Entry 8Y04 (X-ray diffraction, 3.71 A resolution); this record covers chains A and C of the 4 polymer chains in the assembly.

# Chain A
Name: LbCas12a
From: Lachnospiraceae bacterium ND2006
UniProt: A0A5S8WF58 (A0A5S8WF58_9FIRM); residues 1-1228 here = UniProt positions 1-1228
Sequence (1228 residues; each row starts with the number of its first residue):
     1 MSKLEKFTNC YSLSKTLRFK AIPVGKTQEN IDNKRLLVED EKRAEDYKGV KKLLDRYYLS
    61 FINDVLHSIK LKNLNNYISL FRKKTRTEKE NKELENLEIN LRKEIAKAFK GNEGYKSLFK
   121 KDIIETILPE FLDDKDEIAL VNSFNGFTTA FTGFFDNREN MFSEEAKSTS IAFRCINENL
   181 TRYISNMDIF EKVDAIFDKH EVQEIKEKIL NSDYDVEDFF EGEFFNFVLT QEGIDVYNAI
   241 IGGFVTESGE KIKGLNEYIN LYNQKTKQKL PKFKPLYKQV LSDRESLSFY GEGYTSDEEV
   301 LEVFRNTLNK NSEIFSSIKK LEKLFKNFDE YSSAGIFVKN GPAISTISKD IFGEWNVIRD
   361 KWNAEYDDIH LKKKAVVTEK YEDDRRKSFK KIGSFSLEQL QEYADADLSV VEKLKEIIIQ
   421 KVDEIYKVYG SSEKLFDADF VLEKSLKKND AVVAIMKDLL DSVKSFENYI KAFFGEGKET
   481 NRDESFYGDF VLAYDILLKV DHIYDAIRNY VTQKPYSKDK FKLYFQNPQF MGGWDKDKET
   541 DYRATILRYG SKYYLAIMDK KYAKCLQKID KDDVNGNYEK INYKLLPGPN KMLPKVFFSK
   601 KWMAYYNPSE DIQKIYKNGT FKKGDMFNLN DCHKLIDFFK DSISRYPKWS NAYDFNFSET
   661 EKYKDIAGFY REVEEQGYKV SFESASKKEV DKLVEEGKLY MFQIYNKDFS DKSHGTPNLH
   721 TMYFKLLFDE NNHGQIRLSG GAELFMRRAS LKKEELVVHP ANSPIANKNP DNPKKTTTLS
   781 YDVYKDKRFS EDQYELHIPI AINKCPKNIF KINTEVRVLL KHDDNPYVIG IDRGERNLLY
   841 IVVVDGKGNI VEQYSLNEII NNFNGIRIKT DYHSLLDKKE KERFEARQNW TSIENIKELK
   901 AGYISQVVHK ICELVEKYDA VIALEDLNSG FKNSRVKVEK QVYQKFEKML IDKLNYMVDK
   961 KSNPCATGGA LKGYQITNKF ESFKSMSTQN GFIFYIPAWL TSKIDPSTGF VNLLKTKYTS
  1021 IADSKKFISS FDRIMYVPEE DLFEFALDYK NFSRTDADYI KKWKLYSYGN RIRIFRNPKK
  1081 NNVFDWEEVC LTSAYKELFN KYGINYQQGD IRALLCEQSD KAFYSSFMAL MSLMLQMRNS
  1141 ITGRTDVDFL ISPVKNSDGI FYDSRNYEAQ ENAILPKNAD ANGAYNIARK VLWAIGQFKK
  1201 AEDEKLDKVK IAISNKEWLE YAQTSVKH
Unresolved in the structure: 284-291, 368-374, 1075-1084, 1228
Bound ions: Mg2+: Thr716 (shared with 1 residue of chain B)

# Chain C
Molecule: 15-nt DNA strand
Sequence (15 nucleotides; each row starts with the number of its first residue; numbers below 1 keep their minus sign (DG-5 is residue -5)):
    -5 GATGCGTAAA GGACG

# Chain A / chain C interface
Residue-residue contacts (42; chain A residue first):
  Ser14(A) with DG0(C), base contact
  Thr16(A) with DG0(C), hydrogen bond to the base
  Asn160(A) with DT-3(C), sugar contact; DG-2(C), hydrogen bond to the sugar
  Lys167(A) with DT-3(C), phosphate contact; DG-2(C), salt bridge to the phosphate
  Thr169(A) with DT-3(C), sugar contact
  Gly533(A) with DA2(C), phosphate contact
  Trp534(A) with DA2(C), phosphate contact
  Asp535(A) with DA2(C), hydrogen bond to the phosphate
  Asp537(A) with DA3(C), phosphate contact
  Lys538(A) with DA2(C), sugar contact; DA3(C), hydrogen bond to the base
  Tyr542(A) with DA2(C), hydrogen bond to the phosphate
  Lys584(A) with DA3(C), salt bridge to the phosphate
  Leu585(A) with DT1(C), phosphate contact; DA2(C), sugar contact
  Pro587(A) with DT1(C), sugar contact; DA2(C), sugar contact
  Met592(A) with DA2(C), base contact
  Lys595(A) with DA2(C), base contact; DA3(C), hydrogen bond to the base; DA4(C), sugar contact
  Val596(A) with DA3(C), phosphate contact; DA4(C), phosphate contact
  Ser599(A) with DA4(C), phosphate contact; DG5(C), phosphate contact
  Lys600(A) with DG5(C), hydrogen bond to the phosphate; DG6(C), salt bridge to the phosphate
  Lys601(A) with DG5(C), hydrogen bond to the phosphate
  Tyr646(A) with DA3(C), sugar contact; DA4(C), hydrogen bond to the phosphate
  Lys648(A) with DA3(C), salt bridge to the phosphate
  Trp649(A) with DA3(C), hydrogen bond to the phosphate
  Ser739(A) with DG0(C), sugar contact; DT1(C), phosphate contact
  Gly740(A) with DG0(C), hydrogen bond to the phosphate; DT1(C), hydrogen bond to the phosphate
  Pro799(A) with DG0(C), base contact
  Ser982(A) with DG-5(C), phosphate contact; DA-4(C), hydrogen bond to the phosphate
  Phe983(A) with DG-5(C), phosphate contact
Also at the interface, not in a pair above, chain A (34 interface residues in all): Lys121, Asp156, Ser168, Gln529, Tyr583, Phe980
Also at the interface, not in a pair above, chain C (13 interface residues in all): DC-1, DA7

# Overview
34 residues of chain A and 13 residues of chain C are in contact; the contacts include 13 hydrogen bonds and 4
salt bridges. Among the polar pairs are Thr16(A)-DG0(C), Lys538(A)-DA3(C) and Lys595(A)-DA3(C).
Chain A is LbCas12a (Lachnospiraceae bacterium ND2006) and chain C is a 15-nt DNA strand; the structure,
Crystal structure of LbCas12a in complex with crRNA and 6nt target DNA, was determined by X-ray diffraction
together with 8Y05, 8Y06, 8Y07, 8Y08, 8Y09, 8Y0A and 3 further entries from the same study.
